6JX4 - chain A; structure by X-ray diffraction, 2.53 A resolution.

Chain A:
Name: Epidermal growth factor receptor
Source organism: Homo sapiens
Notes: EC 2.7.10.1
UniProtKB: P00533 (EGFR_HUMAN); numbering as in UniProt (aligned over 696-1022)
Amino-acid sequence (331 residues; numbered 692 to 1022; the number before each row is that of its first residue):
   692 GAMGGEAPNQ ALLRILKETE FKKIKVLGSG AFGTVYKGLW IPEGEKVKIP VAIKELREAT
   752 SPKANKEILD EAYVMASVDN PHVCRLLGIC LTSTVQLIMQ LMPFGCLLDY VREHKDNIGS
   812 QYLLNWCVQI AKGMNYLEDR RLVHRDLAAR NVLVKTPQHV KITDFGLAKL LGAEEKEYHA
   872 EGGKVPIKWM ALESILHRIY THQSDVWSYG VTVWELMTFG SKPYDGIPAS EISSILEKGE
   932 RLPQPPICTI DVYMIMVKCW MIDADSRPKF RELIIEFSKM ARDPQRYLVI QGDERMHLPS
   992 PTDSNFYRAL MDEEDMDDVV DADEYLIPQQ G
Unresolved in the structure: 692-695, 867-874, 1019-1022
Differences from the reference sequence: expression tag (692-695); engineered mutation Met790 (Thr in P00533)
Glycans and other covalent adducts: azd 9291 (YY3) linked to Cys797
Ligand contacts: azd 9291 (YY3; N-(2-{[2-(dimethylamino)ethyl](methyl)amino}-4-methoxy-5-{[4-(1-methyl-1H-indol-3-yl)pyrimidin-2-yl]amino}phenyl)prop-2-enamide): Leu718, Gly719, Val726, Lys728, Ala743, Lys745, Met790, Gln791, Leu792, Met793, Pro794, Gly796, Asp800, Arg841, Leu844, Leu1001

Overview:
Azd 9291 is covalently linked to Cys797.
Chain A is Epidermal growth factor receptor (Homo sapiens); the structure, Crystal structure of EGFR 696-1022
T790M in complex with AZD9291 prepared by soaking, was determined by X-ray diffraction together with 6JXT,
6JWL and 6JX0 from the same study.
